Entry 8VB0 (electron microscopy, 3.04 A resolution); this record covers chains H and I of the 14 polymer chains in the assembly.

== Chain H (and I) ==
Name: Alpha-claw decoration protein (gp44)
Source organism: Pectobacterium phage PhiM1
Notes: chain I of this document is another copy of the same molecule, construct and numbering; everything in this record applies to it too
UniProt: A0A1P7WG15 (A0A1P7WG15_9CAUD); residues 1-62 here = UniProt positions 1-62
Sequence (62 residues; numbered 1 to 62; the number before each row is that of its first residue):
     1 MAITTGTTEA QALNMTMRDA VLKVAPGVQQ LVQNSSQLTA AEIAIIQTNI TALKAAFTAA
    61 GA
Not modelled in the structure: 1

== Interface between chain H and chain I ==
Residue-residue contacts (21; chain H residue first):
  Ile3(H) - Ile43(I)  hydrophobic
  Thr5(H) - Leu31(I)
  Thr5(H) - Leu38(I)
  Asn14(H) - Val32(I)
  Arg18(H) - Val28(I)
  Arg18(H) - Gln29(I)  hydrogen bond
  Val28(H) - Arg18(I)
  Gln29(H) - Arg18(I)  hydrogen bond
  Leu31(H) - Asn14(I)
  Leu31(H) - Met17(I)  hydrophobic
  Val32(H) - Gln11(I)
  Val32(H) - Asn14(I)
  Val32(H) - Met15(I)  hydrophobic
  Val32(H) - Arg18(I)
  Ile43(H) - Ile3(I)  hydrophobic
  Gln47(H) - Ala62(I)  hydrogen bond (side chain-backbone)
  Ile50(H) - Ala62(I)  hydrophobic
  Leu53(H) - Phe57(I)  hydrophobic
  Lys54(H) - Ala62(I)
  Ala62(H) - Gln47(I)  hydrogen bond (backbone-side chain)
  Ala62(H) - Ile50(I)  hydrophobic
Other interface residues (no listed pair), chain H (21 interface residues in all): Gln11, Met15, Met17, Ala25, Leu38, Ile46, Phe57
Other interface residues (no listed pair), chain I (19 interface residues in all): Thr5, Val21, Leu53

== Summary ==
The interface between chain H and chain I involves 21 residues on one side and 19 on the other, with 4
hydrogen bonds. Polar contacts include Arg18(H)-Gln29(I) and Gln47(H)-Ala62(I).
Chain H and chain I are both Alpha-claw decoration protein (gp44) (Pectobacterium phage PhiM1); the structure,
Asymmetric unit of bacteriophage PhiM1 mature capsid, was determined by electron microscopy together with
8VB2, 8VB4 and 8VBX from the same study.
